PDB entry 4LKS | X-ray diffraction, 1.50 A resolution | chain A

Chain A:
Name: Glycosyl hydrolase, family 31/fibronectin type III domain protein
Organism: Clostridium perfringens
Notes: fragment: cbm32-3
UniProtKB: Q0TRJ3 (Q0TRJ3_CLOP1); residues 17-162 here correspond to UniProt positions 1640-1785 (UniProt number = residue number + 1623)
Chain sequence (167 residues; row label = number of the first residue in the row; numbers below 1 keep their minus sign (Met-4 is residue -4)):
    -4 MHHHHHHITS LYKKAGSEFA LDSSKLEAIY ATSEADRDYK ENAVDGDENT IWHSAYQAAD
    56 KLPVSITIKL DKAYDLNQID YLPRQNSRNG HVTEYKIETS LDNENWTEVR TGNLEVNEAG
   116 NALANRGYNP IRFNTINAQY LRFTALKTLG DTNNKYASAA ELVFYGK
Unresolved in the structure: -4 to 5
Differences from the reference sequence: expression tag (-4 to 16)
Bound ions: Ca2+: Asn37, Asp40, Asp42, Thr45, Ala155
Ligand contacts: beta-D-galactopyranose (GAL): Asp31, Asp33, His48, Tyr51, Arg79, Asn84, Asp146, Tyr151
Reported in the primary citation:
  - binding site for beta-D-galactopyranose: His48, Tyr51, Arg79, Asn84, Tyr151
  - specificity-determining residues: Asn84 (proposed by the authors, not directly observed)

Overview:
Bound to chain A: beta-D-galactopyranose. Asn37, Asp40, Asp42, Thr45 and Ala155 coordinate Ca2+. The paper
reports a binding site for beta-D-galactopyranose at His48, Tyr51 and Arg79 among others; the specificity
determinant Asn84.
Chain A is Glycosyl hydrolase, family 31/fibronectin type III domain protein (Clostridium perfringens); the
structure, Structure of CBM32-3 from a family 31 glycoside hydrolase from Clostridium perfringens in complex
with galactose, was determined by X-ray diffraction, deposited together with 4P5Y, 4UAP, 4LQR and 4LPL.
